PDB entry 4YP6 | X-ray diffraction, 1.90 A resolution | chains B and C of the 3 polymer chains in the assembly

# Chain B (and C)
Name: Nicotinamide-nucleotide adenylyltransferase
Organism: Methanothermobacter thermautotrophicus (strain ATCC 29096 / DSM 1053 / JCM 10044 / NBRC 100330 / Delta H)
Notes: EC 2.7.7.1; chain C of this document is another copy of the same molecule, construct and numbering; everything in this record applies to it too
UniProtKB: O26253 (NADM_METTH); residues 4-181 here correspond to UniProt positions 1-178 (UniProt number = residue number - 3)
Sequence (181 residues; numbered 1 to 181; the number before each row is that of its first residue):
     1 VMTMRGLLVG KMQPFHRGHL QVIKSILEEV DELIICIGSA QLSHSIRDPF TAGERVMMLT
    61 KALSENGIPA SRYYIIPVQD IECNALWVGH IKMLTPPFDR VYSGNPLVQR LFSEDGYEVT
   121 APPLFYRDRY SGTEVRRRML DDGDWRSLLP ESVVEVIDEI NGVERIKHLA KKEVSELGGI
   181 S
Unresolved in the structure: 1-2, 172-181
Sequence notes: expression tag (1-3); engineered mutation Lys11 (Arg8 in O26253)
Ligand contacts: NADP (NAP; NADP nicotinamide-adenine-dinucleotide phosphate): Val9, Gly10, Lys11, His16, His19, Val22, Gly38, Ser39, Asp80, Ile81, Cys83, Asn84, Trp87, Asn105, Leu107, Val108, Leu111, Pro122, Leu124, Phe125, Tyr126, Ser131, Gly132, Thr133
Reported in the primary citation:
  - binding site for NADP: His16, His19, Tyr126
  - mutagenesis - R11K, R136K: unchanged catalytic activity (citing earlier work)
  - catalytic residues: His19 (citing earlier work)

# How chain B and chain C interact
Pairs across the interface (20; chain B residue first):
  Glu82(B) - Gln41(C)
  Glu82(B) - Gln79(C)
  Cys83(B) - Gln41(C)
  Cys83(B) - Gln79(C)
  Asn84(B) - Ser43(C)  hydrogen bond (side chain-backbone)
  Asn84(B) - His44(C)
  Ala85(B) - Ser43(C)
  Ala85(B) - Thr51(C)
  Pro106(B) - His168(C)
  Pro106(B) - Lys171(C)
  Leu107(B) - His44(C)
  Leu107(B) - Leu169(C)  hydrophobic
  Gln109(B) - His168(C)  hydrogen bond
  Arg110(B) - Asn161(C)
  Arg110(B) - Glu164(C)  salt bridge
  Arg110(B) - Arg165(C)
  Arg110(B) - His168(C)
  Leu111(B) - His44(C)
  Glu114(B) - His44(C)  salt bridge
  Glu114(B) - Arg165(C)  salt bridge

# Summary
The interface between chain B and chain C involves 10 residues on one side and 11 on the other, with 2
hydrogen bonds and 3 salt bridges. Among the polar pairs are Arg110(B)-Glu164(C), Glu114(B)-His44(C) and
Glu114(B)-Arg165(C). Chain B binds NADP. The paper reports the catalytic residue His19(B); R11K and R136K of
chain B leave catalytic activity unchanged.
Both chains are Nicotinamide-nucleotide adenylyltransferase (Methanothermobacter thermautotrophicus (strain
ATCC 29096 / DSM 1053 / JCM 10044 / NBRC 100330 / Delta H)). Entry 4YP6 (Crystal structure of Methanobacterium
thermoautotrophicum NMNAT in complex with NADP) was determined by X-ray diffraction, deposited together with
4YP5 and 4YP7.
